PDB entry 7VZT | X-ray diffraction, 3.41 A resolution | chains A and B of the 3 polymer chains in the assembly

[Chain A]
Protein: Spike protein S1
From: Severe acute respiratory syndrome coronavirus 2
UniProtKB: P0DTC2 (SPIKE_SARS2); residue numbers follow UniProt; this construct covers 333-532
Chain sequence (200 residues; numbered 333 to 532; the number before each row is that of its first residue):
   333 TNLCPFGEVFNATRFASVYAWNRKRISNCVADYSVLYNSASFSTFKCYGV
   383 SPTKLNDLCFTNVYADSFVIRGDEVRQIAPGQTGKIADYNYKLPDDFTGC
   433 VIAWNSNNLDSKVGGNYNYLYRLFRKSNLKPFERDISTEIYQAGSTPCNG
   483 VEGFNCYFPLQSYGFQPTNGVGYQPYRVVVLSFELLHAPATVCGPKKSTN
Disulfides: Cys336-Cys361, Cys379-Cys432, Cys391-Cys525, Cys480-Cys488
Glycans and other covalent adducts: N-acetylglucosamine (NAG) linked to Asn343
Swiss-Prot annotation at these positions:
  - region: Arg403 to Asp405 (Integrin-binding motif), Asn448 to Phe456 (Immunodominant HLA epitope recognized by the CD8+)
  - glycosylation: Asn343 (N-linked (GlcNAc...) (complex) asparagine)
  - natural variant: Gly339 (G339D: In strain: Omicron/BA.1, Omicron/BA.2 and 4 more; G339H: In strain: Omicron/BA.2.75, Omicron/XBB.1.5 and 1 more), Arg346 (R346K: In strain: Mu/B.1.621; R346T: In strain: Omicron/BQ.1.1, Omicron/XBB.1.5 and 1 more), Leu368 (L368I: In strain: Omicron/XBB.1.5, Omicron/EG.5.1), Ser371 (S371F: In strain: Omicron/BA.2, Omicron/BA.2.12.1 and 6 more; S371L: In strain: Omicron/BA.1), Ser373 (S373P: In strain: Omicron/BA.1, Omicron/BA.2 and 7 more), Ser375 (S375F: In strain: Omicron/BA.1, Omicron/BA.2 and 7 more), Thr376 (T376A: In strain: Omicron/BA.2, Omicron/BA.2.12.1 and 5 more), Asp405 (D405N: In strain: Omicron/BA.2, Omicron/BA.2.12.1 and 6 more), Arg408 (R408S: In strain: Omicron/BA.2, Omicron/BA.2.12.1 and 6 more), Lys417 (K417N: In strain: Beta/B.1.351, Omicron/BA.1 and 8 more; K417T: In strain: Gamma/P.1), Asn440 (N440K: In strain: Omicron/BA.1, Omicron/BA.2 and 7 more), Lys444 (K444T: In strain: Omicron/BQ.1.1), 16 further natural variant entries in UniProt
  - mutagenesis: Asn343 (N343Q: Reduced viral infectivity), Leu452 (L452R: Increased resistance to neutralizing antibodies. Decreases HLA binding to NF9 epitope. Increased binding affinity to human ACE2), Tyr453 (Y453F: Decreased HLA binding to NF9 epitope. Increased binding affinity to human ACE2), Ala475 (A475V: Increased resistance to neutralizing antibodies), Val483 (V483A: Increased resistance to neutralizing antibodies), Glu484 (E484D: Increased replication in human TMEM106B overexpressing cells), Phe490 (F490L: Increased resistance to neutralizing antibodies and human covalescent sera neutralization), Gln493 (Q493N: Reduced host ACE2-binding affinity in vitro; Q493Y: Reduced host ACE2-binding affinity in vitro), Asn501 (N501T: Reduced host ACE2-binding affinity in vitro; N501Y: Increased binding affinity to human ACE2), His519 (H519P: Increased resistance to human covalescent sera neutralization)

[Chain B]
Protein: GH12-Heavy
From: Homo sapiens
Chain sequence (212 residues; numbered 1 to 219; 7 numbers in that range are skipped by the numbering (no residue carries them; nothing is unmodelled there); the number before each row is that of its first residue):
     1 EVQLVESGGGLVQPGGSLRLSCAASGFTFSSYWMSWVRQAPGKGLEWVAN
    51 IKQDGSEKYYVDSVKGRFTISRDNAKNSLYLQMNSLRAEDTAVYYCTRAG
   101 WVRGAFDIWGQGTMVTVSSASTKGPSVFPLAPS
   141 TAALGCLVKDYFPEPVTVSWNSGALTSGVHTFPAVLQSSGLYSLSSVVTV
   191 PSSSLGTQTYICNVNHKPSNTKVDKRVEP
Disulfides: Cys22-Cys96, Cys146-Cys202

[Chain A / chain B interface]
Contacting residue pairs (13; chain A residue first):
  Tyr369(A) - Trp101(B)  hydrophobic
  Tyr369(A) - Val102(B)
  Asn370(A) - Trp33(B)  hydrogen bond
  Asn370(A) - Gln53(B)  hydrogen bond
  Asn370(A) - Glu57(B)
  Ala372(A) - Val102(B)  hydrophobic
  Ala372(A) - Arg103(B)
  Ser373(A) - Arg103(B)
  Phe374(A) - Arg103(B)  hydrogen bond (backbone-side chain)
  Phe377(A) - Trp101(B)  hydrophobic
  Phe377(A) - Arg103(B)
  Pro384(A) - Trp101(B)  hydrophobic
  Thr385(A) - Trp101(B)
Also at the interface, not in a pair above, chain A (10 interface residues in all): Ser371, Ser375
Also at the interface, not in a pair above, chain B (8 interface residues in all): Lys52, Gly100

[Overview]
10 residues of chain A face 8 of chain B across their interface; the contacts include 3 hydrogen bonds. Polar
pairs include Asn370(A)-Trp33(B), Asn370(A)-Gln53(B) and Phe374(A)-Arg103(B). Covalently linked
N-acetylglucosamine: at Asn343(A). UniProt lists 10 mutagenesis sites on chain A.
Chain A is Spike protein S1 (Severe acute respiratory syndrome coronavirus 2) and chain B is GH12-Heavy (Homo
sapiens); the structure, A human neutralizing antibody targeting SARS-CoV-2 RBD, was determined by X-ray
diffraction.
